Entry 7WM3 (X-ray diffraction, 1.62 A resolution); this record covers chains A and C of the 4 polymer chains in the assembly.

Chain A (and C):
Molecule: Heterogeneous nuclear ribonucleoproteins A2/B1
Organism: Homo sapiens
Notes: chain C of this document is another copy of the same molecule, construct and numbering; everything in this record applies to it too
UniProtKB: P22626 (ROA2_HUMAN); residue numbers follow UniProt; this construct covers 15-193
Sequence (179 residues; row label = number of the first residue in the row):
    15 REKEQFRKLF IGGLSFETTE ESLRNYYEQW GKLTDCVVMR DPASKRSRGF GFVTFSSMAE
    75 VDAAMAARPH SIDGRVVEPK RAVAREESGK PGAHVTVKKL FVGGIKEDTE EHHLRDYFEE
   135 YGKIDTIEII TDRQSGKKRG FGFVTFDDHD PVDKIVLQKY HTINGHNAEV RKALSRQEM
UniProt features mapped onto this chain:
  - modified residue: S29 (Phosphoserine), R38 (Omega-N-methylarginine), S85 (Phosphoserine), K104 (N6,N6-dimethyllysine), T140 (Phosphothreonine), S149 (Phosphoserine), T159 (Phosphothreonine), K168 (N6-acetyllysine), K173 (N6-acetyllysine), T176 (Phosphothreonine), S189 (Phosphoserine)
  - cross-link (Glycyl lysine isopeptide (Lys-Gly)): K22 (interchain with G-Cter in SUMO2), K104 (interchain with G-Cter in SUMO2), K112 (interchain with G-Cter in SUMO2), K120 (interchain with G-Cter in SUMO2), K137 (interchain with G-Cter in SUMO2), K152 (interchain with G-Cter in SUMO2), K168 (interchain with G-Cter in SUMO2), K173 (interchain with G-Cter in SUMO2), K186 (interchain with G-Cter in SUMO2)

Chain A / chain C interface:
Residue-residue contacts (24):
  F30(A) with R147(C)
  D55(A) with D146(C)
  S58(A) with D146(C), hydrogen bond; Q148(C)
  K59(A) with Q148(C)
  R60(A) with D146(C), salt bridge; R147(C); Q148(C), hydrogen bond (backbone-side chain); R153(C)
  S61(A) with R147(C), hydrogen bond (backbone-side chain)
  K94(A) with Q191(C)
  G103(A) with P105(C)
  K104(A) with P105(C)
  P105(A) with G103(C); P105(C)
  H108(A) with Q191(C), hydrogen bond (backbone-side chain); M193(C), hydrogen bond (side chain-backbone)
  V109(A) with Q191(C)
  T110(A) with Q191(C), hydrogen bond (backbone-side chain)
  R147(A) with R60(C)
  Q148(A) with R60(C), hydrogen bond
  Q191(A) with H108(C); V109(C), hydrogen bond (backbone-backbone)
  M193(A) with H108(C), hydrogen bond (backbone-side chain)
Also at the interface, not in a pair above, chain A (18 interface residues in all): E192
Also at the interface, not in a pair above, chain C (15 interface residues in all): S61, K104, S149, R190

Summary:
The interface between chain A and chain C involves 18 residues on one side and 15 on the other; the contacts
include 9 hydrogen bonds and 1 salt bridge. Polar contacts include R60(A)-D146(C), S58(A)-D146(C) and
R60(A)-Q148(C).
Both chains are Heterogeneous nuclear ribonucleoproteins A2/B1 (Homo sapiens). Entry 7WM3 (hnRNP A2/B1 RRMs in
complex with single-stranded DNA) was determined by X-ray diffraction together with 8HNI from the same study.
